PDB entry 2Y52 | X-ray diffraction, 1.65 A resolution | chains A and B

== Chain A (and B) ==
Molecule: Aldehyde dehydrogenase (box pathway)
Organism: Burkholderia xenovorans LB400
Notes: chain B of this document is another copy of the same molecule, construct and numbering; everything in this record applies to it too
Reference sequence: Q13WK4 (Q13WK4_BURXL); residues 1-531 here = UniProt positions 1-531
Amino-acid sequence (534 residues; row label = number of the first residue in the row; numbers below 1 keep their minus sign (Gly-2 is residue -2)):
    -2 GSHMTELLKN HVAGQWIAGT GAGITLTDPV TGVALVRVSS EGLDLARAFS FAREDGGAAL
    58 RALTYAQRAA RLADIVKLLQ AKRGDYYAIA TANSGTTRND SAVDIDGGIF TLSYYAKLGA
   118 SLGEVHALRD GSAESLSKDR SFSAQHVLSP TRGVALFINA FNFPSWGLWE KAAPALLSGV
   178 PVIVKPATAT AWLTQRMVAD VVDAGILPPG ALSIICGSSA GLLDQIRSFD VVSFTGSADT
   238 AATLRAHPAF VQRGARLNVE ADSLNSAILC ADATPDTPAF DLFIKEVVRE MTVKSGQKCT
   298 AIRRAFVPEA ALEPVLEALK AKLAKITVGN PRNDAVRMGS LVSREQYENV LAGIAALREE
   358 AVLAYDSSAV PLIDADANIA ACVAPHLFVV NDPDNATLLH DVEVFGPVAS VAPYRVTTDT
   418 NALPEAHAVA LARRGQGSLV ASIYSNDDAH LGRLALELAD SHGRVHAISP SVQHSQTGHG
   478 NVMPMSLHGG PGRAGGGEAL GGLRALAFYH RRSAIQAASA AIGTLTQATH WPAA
Not modelled in the structure: -2 to -1, 418-419, 521-531 (chain B: -2 to -1, 417-419, 529-531)
Construct notes: expression tag (-2 to 0); engineered mutation Ala496 (Glu in Q13WK4)

== Interface between chain A and chain B ==
Pairs across the interface (128; chain A residue first):
  Asp127(A) with Arg501(B), salt bridge
  Glu131(A) with Met482(B)
  Leu133(A) with Thr474(B); Met482(B), hydrophobic
  Ser134(A) with Ser472(B)
  Asp136(A) with His471(B), salt bridge
  Ser138(A) with Val469(B); His471(B), hydrogen bond; Ser472(B), hydrogen bond
  Phe139(A) with His463(B); Ala464(B); Val469(B), hydrophobic; Ser472(B); Gln473(B); Thr474(B)
  Ala141(A) with Ser483(B)
  His143(A) with Met482(B); Ser483(B); Leu484(B), hydrogen bond (side chain-backbone); Arg501(B), hydrogen bond
  Val144(A) with Ala456(B), hydrophobic
  Ser146(A) with Ala456(B); Asp457(B)
  Pro147(A) with Asp457(B)
  Arg149(A) with Arg430(B); Asp457(B), salt bridge
  Phe226(A) with Gln433(B); Pro488(B), hydrophobic
  Ala239(A) with Val248(B)
  Arg242(A) with Phe247(B); Val248(B), hydrogen bond (side chain-backbone)
  Phe247(A) with Arg242(B)
  Val248(A) with Ala239(B); Arg242(B), hydrogen bond (backbone-side chain); Ala243(B), hydrophobic
  Arg430(A) with Arg149(B)
  Gln433(A) with Phe226(B)
  Asp445(A) with Ala515(B); Ala517(B); Ala518(B)
  Ala446(A) with Thr521(B), hydrogen bond (backbone-side chain)
  Gly449(A) with Ala518(B); Leu522(B)
  Arg450(A) with Thr521(B)
  Ala452(A) with Ile512(B), hydrophobic; Leu522(B), hydrophobic
  Leu453(A) with Leu522(B), hydrophobic; Ala525(B), hydrophobic
  Ala456(A) with Val144(B), hydrophobic; Ser146(B); Ser510(B)
  Asp457(A) with Ser146(B); Pro147(B); Arg149(B), salt bridge; Phe226(B); Arg508(B)
  His459(A) with Ser510(B), hydrogen bond (backbone-side chain)
  Gly460(A) with Ser510(B), hydrogen bond (backbone-side chain); Ala511(B), hydrogen bond (backbone-backbone)
  Arg461(A) with Ser510(B); Ala511(B); Gln513(B)
  Val462(A) with Ala511(B), hydrogen bond (backbone-backbone); Ile512(B); Gln513(B), hydrogen bond (backbone-backbone)
  His463(A) with Phe139(B); Gln513(B)
  Ala464(A) with Phe139(B); Gln513(B), hydrogen bond (backbone-backbone); Ala514(B), hydrophobic
  Ser466(A) with Ala515(B)
  Ser468(A) with Ala515(B)
  Val469(A) with Ser138(B); Phe139(B), hydrophobic; Ala515(B), hydrophobic
  His471(A) with Asp136(B), salt bridge; Ser138(B), hydrogen bond
  Ser472(A) with Ser134(B); Ser138(B), hydrogen bond; Phe139(B)
  Gln473(A) with Phe139(B)
  Thr474(A) with Leu133(B); Phe139(B); Gln513(B)
  Met480(A) with Gln513(B)
  Met482(A) with Glu131(B); Leu133(B), hydrophobic; His143(B)
  Ser483(A) with Ala141(B); His143(B); Ala511(B); Gln513(B), hydrogen bond
  Leu484(A) with His143(B), hydrogen bond (backbone-side chain); Arg509(B); Ala511(B)
  Pro488(A) with Phe226(B), hydrophobic; Arg508(B)
  Glu495(A) with Arg509(B), salt bridge
  Arg501(A) with Asp127(B), salt bridge; His143(B), hydrogen bond
  Arg508(A) with Asp457(B); Pro488(B)
  Arg509(A) with Leu484(B); Glu495(B), salt bridge
  Ser510(A) with Ala456(B); His459(B), hydrogen bond (side chain-backbone); Gly460(B), hydrogen bond (side chain-backbone); Arg461(B); Val462(B)
  Ala511(A) with Gly460(B), hydrogen bond (backbone-backbone); Arg461(B); Val462(B), hydrogen bond (backbone-backbone); Ser483(B); Leu484(B)
  Ile512(A) with Ala452(B), hydrophobic; Val462(B)
  Gln513(A) with Arg461(B); Val462(B), hydrogen bond (backbone-backbone); His463(B); Ala464(B), hydrogen bond (backbone-backbone); Thr474(B); Ser483(B), hydrogen bond
  Ala514(A) with Ala464(B), hydrophobic
  Ala515(A) with Asp445(B); Ser468(B); Val469(B), hydrophobic
  Ala518(A) with Asp445(B); Gly449(B)
Interface residues without a listed pair, chain A (69 interface residues in all): Tyr111, Gly128, Ser225, Ala243, Gln249, Gly251, Arg253, Gly434, Leu448, Gly489, Gly498, Ala517
Interface residues without a listed pair, chain B (72 interface residues in all): Tyr111, Ala124, Gly128, Ser225, Gln249, Gly251, Arg253, Gly434, Leu448, Leu453, Ser466, Met480, Gly489, Gly498, Thr526

== In short ==
69 residues of chain A and 72 residues of chain B are in contact, with 25 hydrogen bonds and 8 salt bridges.
Polar contacts include Asp127(A)-Arg501(B), Asp136(A)-His471(B) and Arg149(A)-Asp457(B).
Both chains are Aldehyde dehydrogenase (box pathway) (Burkholderia xenovorans LB400). Entry 2Y52 (Crystal
structure of E496A mutant of the box pathway encoded ALDH from Burkholderia xenovorans LB400) was determined
by X-ray diffraction, deposited together with 2Y51, 2Y53 and 2Y5D.
